PDB entry 3LTC | X-ray diffraction, 2.00 A resolution | chain A

== Chain A ==
Protein: ATP binding protein-dx
From: synthetic construct
Amino-acid sequence (81 residues; row label = number of the first residue in the row; numbers below 1 keep their minus sign (Gly-1 is residue -1)):
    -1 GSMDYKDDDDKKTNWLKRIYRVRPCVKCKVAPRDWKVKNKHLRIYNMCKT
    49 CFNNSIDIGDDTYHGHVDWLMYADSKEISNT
Disordered / not traced: -1 to 4, 74-79
Metal / ion sites: Zn2+: Cys23, Cys26, Cys46, Cys49
Small-molecule neighbours: ATP (adenosine-5'-triphosphate): Asp32, Arg41, Tyr43, Asn44, Met45, Cys46, Phe50, Tyr61, His62, Gly63, His64

== In short ==
Ligands of chain A: ATP. The Zn2+ site is built by Cys23, Cys26, Cys46 and Cys49.
Chain A is ATP binding protein-dx (synthetic construct); the structure, X-ray structure of a non-biological
ATP binding protein, was determined by X-ray diffraction together with 3LT8, 3LT9, 3LTA, 3LTB and 3LTD from
the same study.
